Entry 2FVJ (X-ray diffraction, 1.99 A resolution); this record covers chains A and B.

[Chain A]
Molecule: Peroxisome proliferator-activated receptor gamma
Organism: Homo sapiens
Notes: fragment: ligand binding domain, residues 207-477
UniProt: P37231 (PPARG_HUMAN); residues 207-477 here correspond to UniProt positions 235-505 (UniProt number = residue number + 28)
Chain sequence (271 residues; row label = number of the first residue in the row):
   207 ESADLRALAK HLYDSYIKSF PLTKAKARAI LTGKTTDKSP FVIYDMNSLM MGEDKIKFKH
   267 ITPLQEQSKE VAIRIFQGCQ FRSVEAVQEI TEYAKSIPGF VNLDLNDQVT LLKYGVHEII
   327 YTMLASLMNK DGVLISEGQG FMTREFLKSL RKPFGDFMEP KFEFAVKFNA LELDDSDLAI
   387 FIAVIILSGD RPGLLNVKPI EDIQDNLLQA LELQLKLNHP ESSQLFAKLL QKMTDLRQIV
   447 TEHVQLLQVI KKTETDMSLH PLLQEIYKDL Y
Unresolved in the structure: 262-274
Swiss-Prot annotation at these positions:
  - motif: Pro-467 to Asp-475 (9aaTAD)
  - binding site (rosiglitazone): Gln-286 to Ser-289, His-323, His-449, Tyr-473
  - cross-link: Lys-224 (Glycyl lysine isopeptide (Lys-Gly) (interchain with G-Cter in ubiquitin))
Residues lining bound ligands: isoquinoline derivative pa-082 (RO0; 1-(3,4-dimethoxybenzyl)-6,7-dimethoxy-4-{[4-(2-methoxyphenyl)piperidin-1-yl]methyl}isoquinoline): Phe-226, Leu-228, Ala-278, Ile-281, Phe-282, Cys-285, Gln-286, Arg-288, Ser-289, Ala-292, Glu-295, Ile-296, Ile-326, Tyr-327, Met-329, Leu-330, Leu-333, Val-339, Leu-340, Ile-341, Leu-353, Leu-356, Phe-360, Phe-363, Met-364, Lys-367, His-449

[Chain B]
Molecule: Nuclear receptor coactivator 1
Organism: Homo sapiens
Notes: EC 2.3.1.48; fragment: COACTIVATOR FRAGMENT SRC-1, 13-mer peptide from Nuclear receptor coactivator 1
UniProt: Q15788 (NCOA1_HUMAN); numbering as in UniProt (aligned over 628-640)
Chain sequence (13 residues; numbered 628 to 640; the number before each row is that of its first residue):
   628 QTSHKLVQLL TTT
Unresolved in the structure: 628-630
Swiss-Prot annotation at these positions:
  - motif: Leu-633 to Leu-637 (LXXLL motif 3)
  - mutagenesis: Leu-636 to Leu-637 (Slightly affects interactions with steroid receptors. Abolishes interactions with steroid receptors; when associated with A-693; A-694; A-752 and A-753)

[How chain A and chain B interact]
Pairs across the interface - 19 pairs, chain A then chain B:
  Gln-294(A) with Leu-636(B)
  Thr-297(A) with Leu-636(B); Leu-637(B)
  Glu-298(A) with Leu-636(B); Thr-639(B)
  Lys-301(A) with Leu-636(B), hydrogen bond (side chain-backbone); Leu-637(B), hydrogen bond (side chain-backbone); Thr-639(B), hydrogen bond (side chain-backbone)
  Phe-306(A) with Leu-637(B), hydrophobic
  Leu-311(A) with Val-634(B), hydrophobic; Leu-637(B), hydrophobic
  Gln-314(A) with Leu-637(B)
  Val-315(A) with Val-634(B), hydrophobic; Leu-637(B), hydrophobic
  Leu-318(A) with Leu-637(B), hydrophobic
  Pro-467(A) with Lys-632(B)
  Glu-471(A) with His-631(B), hydrogen bond (side chain-backbone); Lys-632(B), hydrogen bond (side chain-backbone); Leu-633(B), hydrogen bond (side chain-backbone)
Also at the interface, not in a pair above, chain A (14 interface residues in all): Val-293, Leu-468, Ile-472
Also at the interface, not in a pair above, chain B (8 interface residues in all): Thr-638

[Summary]
14 residues of chain A face 8 of chain B across their interface, with 6 hydrogen bonds. Polar pairs include
Lys-301(A)/Leu-636(B), Lys-301(A)/Leu-637(B) and Lys-301(A)/Thr-639(B). Bound to chain A: isoquinoline
derivative pa-082. From UniProt: 7 rosiglitazone-binding residues on chain A; 2 mutagenesis sites on chain B.
Here chain A is Peroxisome proliferator-activated receptor gamma and chain B is Nuclear receptor coactivator
1, both from Homo sapiens. Entry 2FVJ (A novel anti-adipogenic partial agonist of peroxisome
proliferator-activated receptor-gamma (PPARG) recruits pparg-coactivator-1 alpha (PGC1A) but potentiates ...)
was determined by X-ray diffraction.
